PDB entry 8GMT | electron microscopy, 3.31 A resolution | chains F and G of the 5 polymer chains in the assembly

# Chain F (and G)
Protein: Protein RecA
Organism: Escherichia coli
Notes: chain G of this document is another copy of the same molecule, construct and numbering; everything in this record applies to it too
UniProt: A0A485JBB4 (A0A485JBB4_ECOLX); residues 0-352 here correspond to UniProt positions 1-353 (UniProt number = residue number + 1)
Chain sequence (353 residues; numbered 0 to 352; the number before each row is that of its first residue; numbering starts at 0):
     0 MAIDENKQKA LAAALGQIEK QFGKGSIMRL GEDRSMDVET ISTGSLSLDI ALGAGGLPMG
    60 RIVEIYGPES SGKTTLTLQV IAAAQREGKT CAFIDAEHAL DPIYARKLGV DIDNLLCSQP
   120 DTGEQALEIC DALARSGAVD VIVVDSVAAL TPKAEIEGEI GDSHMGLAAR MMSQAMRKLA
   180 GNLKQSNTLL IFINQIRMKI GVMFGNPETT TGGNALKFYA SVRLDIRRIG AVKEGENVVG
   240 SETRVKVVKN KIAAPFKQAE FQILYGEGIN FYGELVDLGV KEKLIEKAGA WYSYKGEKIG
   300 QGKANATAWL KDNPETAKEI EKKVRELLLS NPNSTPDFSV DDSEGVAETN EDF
Disordered / not traced: 0, 334-352
Bound ions: Mg2+: Thr73, Glu96 (together with ATP-gamma-S)
Ligand contacts:
  - ATP-gamma-S (AGS; phosphothiophosphoric acid-adenylate ester), molecule 1: Glu68, Ser69, Ser70, Gly71, Lys72, Thr73, Thr74, Glu96, Asp100, Tyr103, Arg227, Tyr264
  - ATP-gamma-S (AGS), molecule 2: Phe217, Lys248, Asn249, Lys250, Ile251, Ala252, Ala253, Pro254
What the authors report for this chain:
  - mutagenesis - F203A: decreased catalytic activity with DNA polymerase V subunit UmuD

# Interface between chain F and chain G
Residue-residue contacts - 83 pairs, chain F then chain G:
  Lys6(F) - Ala137(G)
  Lys6(F) - Asp139(G)  salt bridge
  Ala9(F) - Ser135(G)
  Leu10(F) - Leu115(G)  hydrophobic
  Leu10(F) - Ala137(G)  hydrophobic
  Leu10(F) - Val138(G)  hydrophobic
  Ala13(F) - Ser135(G)
  Leu14(F) - Leu115(G)  hydrophobic
  Ile17(F) - Ile128(G)  hydrophobic
  Ile17(F) - Ala131(G)  hydrophobic
  Gln20(F) - Glu127(G)
  Phe21(F) - Gln124(G)
  Phe21(F) - Glu127(G)
  Phe21(F) - Ile128(G)  hydrophobic
  Ser25(F) - Ser117(G)  hydrogen bond (backbone-side chain)
  Ser25(F) - Gln118(G)
  Ser25(F) - Gln124(G)  hydrogen bond
  Ser25(F) - Ile128(G)
  Ile26(F) - Cys116(G)
  Met27(F) - Leu115(G)
  Met27(F) - Cys116(G)  hydrogen bond (backbone-backbone)
  Arg28(F) - Asp112(G)
  Arg28(F) - Asn113(G)  hydrogen bond (side chain-backbone)
  Arg28(F) - Leu114(G)
  Arg28(F) - Leu115(G)
  Leu29(F) - Pro101(G)  hydrophobic
  Leu29(F) - Ile111(G)  hydrogen bond (backbone-backbone)
  Leu29(F) - Leu114(G)  hydrogen bond (backbone-backbone)
  Leu29(F) - Cys116(G)  hydrophobic
  Gly30(F) - Ile111(G)  hydrogen bond (backbone-backbone)
  Glu31(F) - Asp112(G)
  Met35(F) - Asp94(G)
  Met35(F) - Pro101(G)
  Met35(F) - Cys116(G)  hydrophobic
  Met35(F) - Gln118(G)
  Val37(F) - Asp100(G)
  Arg60(F) - His97(G)
  Arg60(F) - Ala98(G)
  Arg60(F) - Leu99(G)
  Glu123(F) - Ile159(G)
  Glu123(F) - Gly160(G)
  Leu126(F) - Ile159(G)  hydrophobic
  Glu127(F) - Glu158(G)
  Met164(F) - Ile199(G)
  Gly165(F) - Ile199(G)
  Ser172(F) - Arg196(G)  hydrogen bond
  Gln173(F) - Glu154(G)  hydrogen bond
  Gln173(F) - Ile159(G)
  Gln173(F) - Gly160(G)  hydrogen bond (side chain-backbone)
  Gln173(F) - Asp161(G)  hydrogen bond (side chain-backbone)
  Ala174(F) - Ile159(G)  hydrophobic
  Arg176(F) - Ala147(G)
  Arg176(F) - Thr150(G)
  Arg176(F) - Glu154(G)  salt bridge
  Lys177(F) - Glu154(G)  hydrogen bond (side chain-backbone)
  Lys177(F) - Ile155(G)  hydrogen bond (side chain-backbone)
  Lys177(F) - Gly157(G)  hydrogen bond (side chain-backbone)
  Lys177(F) - Ile159(G)
  Ala179(F) - Glu96(G)
  Gly180(F) - His97(G)
  Lys183(F) - His97(G)  hydrogen bond (side chain-backbone)
  Lys183(F) - Gln118(G)
  Asn213(F) - Met197(G)
  Ala214(F) - Arg196(G)
  Lys216(F) - Glu68(G)
  Phe217(F) - Gly66(G)
  Phe217(F) - Pro67(G)
  Phe217(F) - Glu68(G)
  Phe217(F) - Glu96(G)
  Phe217(F) - Gln194(G)
  Phe217(F) - Ile195(G)
  Phe217(F) - Arg196(G)
  Tyr218(F) - Ala147(G)  hydrogen bond (side chain-backbone)
  Tyr218(F) - Ala148(G)  hydrogen bond (side chain-backbone)
  Tyr218(F) - Gln194(G)
  Lys248(F) - Ser69(G)
  Lys250(F) - Glu96(G)  salt bridge
  Lys250(F) - Ala98(G)
  Ile251(F) - Asp100(G)
  Pro254(F) - Tyr264(G)
  Phe255(F) - Arg227(G)
  Phe255(F) - Val237(G)  hydrophobic
  Phe255(F) - Tyr264(G)
Other interface residues (no listed pair), chain F (47 interface residues in all): Gln16, Ser34, Asp36, Met170, Gln184, Ser220
Other interface residues (no listed pair), chain G (51 interface residues in all): Lys72, Ala104, Asp120, Leu132, Arg134, His163

# In short
47 residues of chain F face 51 of chain G across their interface, with 17 hydrogen bonds and 3 salt bridges.
Polar contacts include Lys6(F)-Asp139(G), Arg176(F)-Glu154(G) and Lys250(F)-Glu96(G). Ligands of chain F:
ATP-gamma-S. From the paper: F203A of chain F reduces catalytic activity with DNA polymerase V subunit UmuD.
Chain F and chain G are both Protein RecA (Escherichia coli); the structure, Structure of UmuD in complex with
RecA filament, was determined by electron microscopy (same publication as 7YWA, 8GMS and 8GMU).
